PDB entry 8TUH | X-ray diffraction, 2.20 A resolution | chains A and B of the 3 polymer chains in the assembly

# Chain A
Protein: HLA class I histocompatibility antigen, B-7 alpha chain
Organism: Homo sapiens
Reference sequence: P01889 (1B07_HUMAN); residues 1-276 here correspond to UniProt positions 25-300 (UniProt number = residue number + 24)
Sequence (276 residues; row label = number of the first residue in the row):
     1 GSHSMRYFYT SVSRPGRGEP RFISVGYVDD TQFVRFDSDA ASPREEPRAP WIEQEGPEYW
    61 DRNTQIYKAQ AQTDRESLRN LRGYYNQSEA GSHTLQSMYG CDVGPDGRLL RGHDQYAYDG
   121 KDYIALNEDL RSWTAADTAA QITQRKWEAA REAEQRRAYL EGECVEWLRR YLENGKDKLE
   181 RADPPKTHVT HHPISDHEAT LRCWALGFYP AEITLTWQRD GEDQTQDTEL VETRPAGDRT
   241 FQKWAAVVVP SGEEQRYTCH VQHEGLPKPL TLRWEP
UniProt features mapped onto this chain:
  - region: Glu-275, Pro-276 (Connecting peptide)
  - motif: Ser-77 to Gly-83 (Bw6 motif)
  - binding site (a peptide antigen): Asn-63, Tyr-84, Thr-143, Lys-146, Glu-152, Tyr-159, Tyr-171
  - glycosylation: Asn-86 (N-linked (GlcNAc...) asparagine)
Disulfides: Cys-101/Cys-164, Cys-203/Cys-259

# Chain B
Protein: Beta-2-microglobulin
Organism: Homo sapiens
Reference sequence: P61769 (B2MG_HUMAN); residues 1-99 here correspond to UniProt positions 21-119 (UniProt number = residue number + 20)
Sequence (100 residues; numbered 0 to 99; the number before each row is that of its first residue; numbering starts at 0):
     0 MIQRTPKIQV YSRHPAENGK SNFLNCYVSG FHPSDIEVDL LKNGERIEKV EHSDLSFSKD
    60 WSFYLLYYTE FTPTEKDEYA CRVNHVTLSQ PKIVKWDRDM
Construct notes: initiating methionine (0)
UniProt features mapped onto this chain:
  - modified residue: Gln-2 (Pyrrolidone carboxylic acid)
  - glycosylation: Ile-1 (N-linked (Glc) (glycation) isoleucine), Lys-19 (N-linked (Glc) (glycation) lysine), Lys-41 (N-linked (Glc) (glycation) lysine), Lys-48 (N-linked (Glc) (glycation) lysine), Lys-58 (N-linked (Glc) (glycation) lysine), Lys-91 (N-linked (Glc) (glycation) lysine), Lys-94 (N-linked (Glc) (glycation) lysine)
Disulfides: Cys-25/Cys-80

# Chain A / chain B interface
Pairs across the interface (52):
  Phe-8(A) / Phe-56(B)  hydrophobic
  Tyr-9(A) / Phe-56(B)
  Thr-10(A) / Phe-56(B)
  Thr-10(A) / Phe-62(B)
  Val-25(A) / Asp-53(B)
  Val-25(A) / Leu-54(B)
  Val-25(A) / Ser-55(B)
  Tyr-27(A) / Ser-55(B)
  Tyr-27(A) / Tyr-63(B)  hydrogen bond
  Gln-32(A) / Asp-53(B)  hydrogen bond
  Arg-35(A) / Asp-53(B)  salt bridge
  Arg-48(A) / Asp-53(B)  salt bridge
  Gln-96(A) / His-31(B)  hydrogen bond
  Gln-96(A) / Phe-56(B)
  Gln-96(A) / Trp-60(B)  hydrogen bond (side chain-backbone)
  Gln-96(A) / Phe-62(B)
  Ser-97(A) / Phe-56(B)
  Met-98(A) / Trp-60(B)  hydrophobic
  Gln-115(A) / Trp-60(B)
  Tyr-116(A) / Trp-60(B)
  Ala-117(A) / Trp-60(B)  hydrophobic
  Asp-119(A) / Met-0(B)
  Asp-119(A) / Ile-1(B)
  Asp-119(A) / His-31(B)
  Gly-120(A) / Ile-1(B)
  Gly-120(A) / Arg-3(B)  hydrogen bond (backbone-side chain)
  Gly-120(A) / His-31(B)
  Lys-121(A) / Ile-1(B)
  Asp-122(A) / Trp-60(B)  hydrogen bond
  His-188(A) / Met-99(B)
  Thr-190(A) / Met-99(B)  hydrogen bond (side chain-backbone)
  His-192(A) / Met-99(B)  hydrogen bond (side chain-backbone)
  Arg-202(A) / Met-99(B)  hydrogen bond (side chain-backbone)
  Trp-204(A) / Met-99(B)  hydrophobic
  Val-231(A) / Gln-8(B)
  Glu-232(A) / Lys-6(B)  salt bridge
  Glu-232(A) / Gln-8(B)  hydrogen bond (backbone-side chain)
  Glu-232(A) / Tyr-26(B)
  Glu-232(A) / Ser-28(B)  hydrogen bond
  Thr-233(A) / Tyr-26(B)
  Arg-234(A) / Gln-8(B)  hydrogen bond
  Arg-234(A) / Tyr-10(B)
  Pro-235(A) / Tyr-10(B)  hydrogen bond (backbone-side chain)
  Pro-235(A) / Asn-24(B)
  Pro-235(A) / Tyr-26(B)
  Ala-236(A) / Arg-12(B)  hydrogen bond (backbone-side chain)
  Ala-236(A) / Asn-24(B)  hydrogen bond (backbone-side chain)
  Gly-237(A) / Arg-12(B)  hydrogen bond (backbone-side chain)
  Gly-237(A) / Leu-65(B)
  Gln-242(A) / Tyr-10(B)
  Gln-242(A) / Ser-11(B)
  Gln-242(A) / Arg-12(B)  hydrogen bond (side chain-backbone)
Other interface residues (no listed pair), chain A (37 interface residues in all): Val-12, Ile-23, Ser-92, Thr-94, Leu-206, Asp-238
Other interface residues (no listed pair), chain B (29 interface residues in all): His-13, Pro-14, Pro-32, Ser-33, Ser-57, Lys-58, Asp-59, Asp-98

# In short
The interface between chain A and chain B involves 37 residues on one side and 29 on the other; the contacts
include 17 hydrogen bonds and 3 salt bridges. Polar contacts include Arg-35(A)/Asp-53(B), Arg-48(A)/Asp-53(B)
and Glu-232(A)/Lys-6(B). UniProt lists 7 peptide antigen-binding residues on chain A.
Here chain A is HLA class I histocompatibility antigen, B-7 alpha chain and chain B is Beta-2-microglobulin,
both from Homo sapiens. Entry 8TUH (HLA B7:02 with RPIIRPATL) was determined by X-ray diffraction together
with 8TUB from the same study.
